7N4I - chains L and C of the 3 polymer chains in the assembly; structure by X-ray diffraction, 2.28 A resolution.

[Chain L]
Name: WRAIR-2057 Antibody Fab Light Chain
Organism: Homo sapiens
Notes: antibody fragment or engineered binder
Amino-acid sequence (214 residues; each row starts with the number of its first residue):
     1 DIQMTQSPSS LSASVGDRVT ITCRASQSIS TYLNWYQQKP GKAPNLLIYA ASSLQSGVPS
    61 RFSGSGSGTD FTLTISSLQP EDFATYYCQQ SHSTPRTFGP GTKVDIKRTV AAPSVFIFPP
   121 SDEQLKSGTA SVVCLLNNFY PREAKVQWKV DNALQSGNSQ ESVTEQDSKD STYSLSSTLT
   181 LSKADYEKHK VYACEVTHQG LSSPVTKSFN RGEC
Unresolved in the structure: 213-214
Disulfide bonds: Cys-23/Cys-88, Cys-134/Cys-194

[Chain C]
Name: Spike protein S1
Organism: Severe acute respiratory syndrome coronavirus 2
Notes: fragment: receptor binding domain (RBD)
Reference sequence: P0DTC2 (SPIKE_SARS2); residue numbers follow UniProt; this construct covers 331-527
Amino-acid sequence (205 residues; numbered 331 to 535; the number before each row is that of its first residue):
   331 NITNLCPFGE VFNATRFASV YAWNRKRISN CVADYSVLYN SASFSTFKCY GVSPTKLNDL
   391 CFTNVYADSF VIRGDEVRQI APGQTGKIAD YNYKLPDDFT GCVIAWNSNN LDSKVGGNYN
   451 YLYRLFRKSN LKPFERDIST EIYQAGSTPC NGVEGFNCYF PLQSYGFQPT NGVGYQPYRV
   511 VVLSFELLHA PATVCGPGSH HHHHH
Unresolved in the structure: 331-333, 533-535
Construct notes: expression tag (528-535)
Disulfide bonds: Cys-336/Cys-361, Cys-379/Cys-432, Cys-391/Cys-525, Cys-480/Cys-488
Covalently attached groups: N-acetylglucosamine (NAG) linked to Asn-343
From the paper describing this entry:
  - mutagenesis - F486A, N487A, Y489A: decreased binding to WRAIR-2125

[Chain L / chain C interface]
Residue-residue contacts - 11 pairs, chain L then chain C:
  Ser-30(L) with Gln-474(C); Pro-479(C); Cys-480(C); Asn-481(C)
  Thr-31(L) with Asn-481(C); Gly-482(C)
  Tyr-32(L) with Glu-471(C); Gln-474(C)
  Ala-50(L) with Glu-471(C)
  Ser-67(L) with Asn-481(C)
  Gly-68(L) with Asn-481(C), hydrogen bond (backbone-side chain)
Other interface residues (no listed pair), chain L (7 interface residues in all): Ser-28
Other interface residues (no listed pair), chain C (7 interface residues in all): Ile-472

[In short]
Chain L and chain C each contribute 7 residues to their interface, with 1 hydrogen bond. Its one
hydrogen-bonded contact is Gly-68(L)/Asn-481(C). Covalently linked N-acetylglucosamine: at Asn-343(C). The
paper reports that F486A, N487A and Y489A of chain C reduce binding to WRAIR-2125.
Chain L is WRAIR-2057 Antibody Fab Light Chain (Homo sapiens) and chain C is Spike protein S1 (Severe acute
respiratory syndrome coronavirus 2); the structure, Crystal structure of SARS-CoV-2 receptor binding domain in
complex with neutralizing human antibody WRAIR-2057, was determined by X-ray diffraction (same publication as
7N4J).
